PDB entry 2W6E | X-ray diffraction, 6.50 A resolution (low resolution: residue-level contacts below are approximate; hydrogen-bond / salt-bridge calls are withheld) | chains C and D of the 7 polymer chains in the assembly

[Chain C]
Protein: ATP synthase subunit alpha heart isoform, mitochondrial
Source organism: Bos taurus
Notes: EC 3.6.3.14
UniProtKB: P19483 (ATPA1_BOVIN); residues -42 to 510 here correspond to UniProt positions 1-553 (UniProt number = residue number + 43)
Chain sequence (553 residues; row label = number of the first residue in the row; numbers below 1 keep their minus sign (Met-42 is residue -42)):
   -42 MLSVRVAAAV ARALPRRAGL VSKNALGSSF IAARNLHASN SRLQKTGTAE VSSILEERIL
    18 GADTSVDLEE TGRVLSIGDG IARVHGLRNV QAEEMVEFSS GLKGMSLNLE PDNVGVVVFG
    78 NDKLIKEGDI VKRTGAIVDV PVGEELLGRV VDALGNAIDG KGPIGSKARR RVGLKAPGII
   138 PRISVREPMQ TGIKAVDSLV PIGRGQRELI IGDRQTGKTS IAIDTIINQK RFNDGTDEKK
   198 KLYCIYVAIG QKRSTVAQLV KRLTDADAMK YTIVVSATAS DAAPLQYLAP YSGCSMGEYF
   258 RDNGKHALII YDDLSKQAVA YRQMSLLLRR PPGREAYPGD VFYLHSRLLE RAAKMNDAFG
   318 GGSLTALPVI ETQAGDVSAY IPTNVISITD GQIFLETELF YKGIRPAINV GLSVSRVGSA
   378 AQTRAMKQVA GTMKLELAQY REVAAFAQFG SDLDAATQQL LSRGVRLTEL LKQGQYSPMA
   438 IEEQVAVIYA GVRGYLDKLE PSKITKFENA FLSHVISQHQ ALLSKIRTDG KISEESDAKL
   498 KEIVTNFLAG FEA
Not modelled in the structure: -42 to 18
Curated features (UniProtKB/Swiss-Prot):
  - binding site (ATP): Gln172, Gly174, Lys175, Thr176, Ser177, Gln430, Gln432
  - binding site (Mg(2+)): Thr176, Asp269
  - site: Ser370 (Required for activity)
  - modified residue: Gln1 (Pyrrolidone carboxylic acid), Ser10 (Phosphoserine), Ser22 (Phosphoserine), Ser33 (Phosphoserine), Ser63 (Phosphoserine), Lys80 (N6-acetyllysine), Lys83 (N6-acetyllysine), Lys89 (N6-acetyllysine), Thr91 (Phosphothreonine), Lys118 (N6-acetyllysine), Ser123 (Phosphoserine), Lys124 (N6-acetyllysine), Ser141 (Phosphoserine), Arg161 (Omega-N-methylarginine), Lys187 (N6-acetyllysine), Lys196 (N6-acetyllysine), Lys197 (N6-acetyllysine), Lys218 (N6-acetyllysine), Lys262 (N6-acetyllysine), Lys384 (N6-acetyllysine) and 6 more in UniProt
  - glycosylation: Ser33 (O-linked (GlcNAc) serine)

[Chain D]
Protein: ATP synthase subunit beta, mitochondrial
Source organism: Bos taurus
Notes: EC 3.6.3.14
UniProtKB: P00829 (ATPB_BOVIN); residues -49 to 478 here correspond to UniProt positions 1-528 (UniProt number = residue number + 50)
Chain sequence (528 residues; numbered -49 to 478; the number before each row is that of its first residue; numbers below 1 keep their minus sign (Met-49 is residue -49)):
   -49 MLGLVGRVVA ASASGALRGL SPSAPLPQAQ LLLRAAPAAL QPARDYAAQA SPSPKAGATT
    11 GRIVAVIGAV VDVQFDEGLP PILNALEVQG RETRLVLEVA QHLGESTVRT IAMDGTEGLV
    71 RGQKVLDSGA PIRIPVGPET LGRIMNVIGE PIDERGPIKT KQFAAIHAEA PEFVEMSVEQ
   131 EILVTGIKVV DLLAPYAKGG KIGLFGGAGV GKTVLIMELI NNVAKAHGGY SVFAGVGERT
   191 REGNDLYHEM IESGVINLKD ATSKVALVYG QMNEPPGARA RVALTGLTVA EYFRDQEGQD
   251 VLLFIDNIFR FTQAGSEVSA LLGRIPSAVG YQPTLATDMG TMQERITTTK KGSITSVQAI
   311 YVPADDLTDP APATTFAHLD ATTVLSRAIA ELGIYPAVDP LDSTSRIMDP NIVGSEHYDV
   371 ARGVQKILQD YKSLQDIIAI LGMDELSEED KLTVSRARKI QRFLSQPFQV AEVFTGHLGK
   431 LVPLKETIKG FQQILAGEYD HLPEQAFYMV GPIEEAVAKA DKLAEEHS
Not modelled in the structure: -49 to 8, 476-478
Curated features (UniProtKB/Swiss-Prot):
  - binding site (ADP): Gly159, Val160, Gly161, Lys162, Thr163, Val164
  - binding site (ATP): Gly159, Gly161, Lys162, Thr163, Val164, Arg189
  - binding site (phosphate): Gly159, Val160, Gly161, Lys162, Thr163
  - binding site (Mg(2+)): Thr163, Glu188
  - modified residue: Lys74 (N6-acetyllysine), Lys111 (N6-acetyllysine), Lys148 (N6-acetyllysine), Lys209 (N6-acetyllysine), Lys214 (N6-acetyllysine), Thr262 (Phosphothreonine), Ser365 (Phosphoserine), Lys376 (N6-acetyllysine), Ser383 (Phosphoserine), Lys430 (N6-acetyllysine), Lys435 (N6-acetyllysine), Lys472 (N6-acetyllysine)
  - glycosylation: Ser56 (O-linked (GlcNAc) serine)

[How chain C and chain D interact]
Contacting residue pairs (103):
  Gly43(C) with Arg71(D)
  Leu44(C) with Arg71(D)
  Arg45(C) with Val70(D); Arg71(D)
  Val47(C) with Val70(D)
  Gln48(C) with Gly68(D); Leu69(D)
  Ala49(C) with Thr66(D); Gly68(D); Leu69(D)
  Glu50(C) with Glu67(D)
  Asn65(C) with Val16(D); Ile17(D)
  Leu66(C) with Ala15(D); Val16(D); Leu69(D)
  Glu67(C) with Ile17(D); Arg71(D)
  Pro68(C) with Val14(D); Ala15(D); Arg71(D)
  Asn70(C) with Arg71(D)
  Val71(C) with Arg71(D)
  Lys132(C) with Asp64(D); Asn223(D); Glu224(D)
  Ala133(C) with Asn223(D)
  Pro134(C) with Thr190(D)
  Gly135(C) with Thr190(D)
  Ile136(C) with Thr190(D); Asn194(D); Tyr219(D)
  Ile137(C) with Ile102(D); Tyr197(D)
  Arg139(C) with Thr190(D); Asn194(D)
  Ser141(C) with Asp195(D)
  Arg164(C) with Arg189(D)
  Arg287(C) with Ile17(D)
  Pro288(C) with Ala270(D)
  Arg291(C) with Val279(D); Tyr281(D); Pro313(D); Ala314(D); Asp319(D)
  Gly296(C) with Glu267(D)
  Asp297(C) with Glu267(D)
  Phe299(C) with Met222(D); Arg229(D); Arg260(D); Gln263(D)
  Tyr300(C) with Glu224(D); Arg229(D); Glu267(D)
  Ser303(C) with Met222(D)
  Glu307(C) with Arg189(D); Thr190(D); Asn223(D)
  Ser335(C) with Ala314(D); Asp315(D)
  Thr340(C) with Ala158(D); Tyr311(D); Ala314(D)
  Ile343(C) with Ala158(D); Arg189(D)
  Ser344(C) with Ala158(D); Arg189(D); Met222(D); Arg260(D)
  Ile345(C) with Arg189(D); Met222(D)
  Thr346(C) with Arg189(D)
  Asp347(C) with Arg189(D); Arg191(D)
  Gly368(C) with Glu341(D)
  Leu369(C) with Glu341(D)
  Ser372(C) with Phe424(D)
  Arg373(C) with Gly159(D); Arg189(D); Phe424(D)
  Val374(C) with Val423(D)
  Gly375(C) with Val423(D); Phe424(D)
  Ser376(C) with Val423(D)
  Ala377(C) with Val423(D)
  Gly388(C) with Gly426(D)
  Thr389(C) with Gly426(D)
  Leu392(C) with Thr425(D); Tyr458(D)
  Ala395(C) with Leu342(D); Gly343(D)
  Gln396(C) with Leu342(D); Arg412(D); Gln455(D); Tyr458(D)
  Glu399(C) with Leu342(D); Arg408(D); Arg412(D)
  Val400(C) with Arg408(D)
  Phe403(C) with Val404(D); Arg408(D)
  Phe406(C) with Ile388(D)
  Leu417(C) with Gln455(D)
Also at the interface, not in a pair above, chain C (65 interface residues in all): Asn46, Leu64, Ile94, Ile140, Arg304, Tyr337, Asn341, Asp411, Ala413
Also at the interface, not in a pair above, chain D (68 interface residues in all): Ile94, Asp103, Glu104, Gly193, Pro225, Pro226, Leu271, Gly280, Arg337, Ile344, Tyr345, Tyr381, Gly392, Met393, His427, Pro453, Glu454, Met459, Leu473

[Summary]
The interface between chain C and chain D involves 65 residues on one side and 68 on the other. UniProt lists
7 ATP-binding residues and Mg2+-binding residues Thr176(C) and Asp269(C) on chain C; 6 ADP-binding residues
and 6 ATP-binding residues on chain D.
Chain C is ATP synthase subunit alpha heart isoform, mitochondrial and chain D is ATP synthase subunit beta,
mitochondrial, both from Bos taurus; the structure, Low resolution structures of bovine mitochondrial
F1-ATPase during controlled dehydration:hydration state 1, was determined by X-ray diffraction, deposited
together with 2W6F, 2W6G, 2W6H, 2W6I and 2W6J.
